PDB entry 4WR3 | X-ray diffraction, 1.90 A resolution | chains A and B

== Chain A (and B) ==
Name: Alanine racemase, biosynthetic
Organism: Escherichia coli
Notes: EC 5.1.1.1; chain B of this document is another copy of the same molecule, construct and numbering; everything in this record applies to it too
UniProt: P0A6B4 (ALR1_ECOLI); numbering as in UniProt (aligned over 1-359)
Chain sequence (359 residues; numbered 1 to 359; the number before each row is that of its first residue):
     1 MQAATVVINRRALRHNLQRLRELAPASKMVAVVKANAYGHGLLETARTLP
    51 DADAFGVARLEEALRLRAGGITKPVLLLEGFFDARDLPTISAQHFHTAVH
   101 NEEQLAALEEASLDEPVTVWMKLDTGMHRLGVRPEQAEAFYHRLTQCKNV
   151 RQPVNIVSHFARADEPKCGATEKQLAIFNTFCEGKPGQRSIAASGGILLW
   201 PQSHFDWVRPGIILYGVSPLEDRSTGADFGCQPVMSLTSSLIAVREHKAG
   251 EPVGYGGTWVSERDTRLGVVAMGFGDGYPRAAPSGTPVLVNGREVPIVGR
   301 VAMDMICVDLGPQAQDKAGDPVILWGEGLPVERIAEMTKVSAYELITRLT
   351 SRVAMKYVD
Construct notes: engineered mutation Phe274 (Tyr in P0A6B4)
UniProt features mapped onto this chain:
  - active site (Proton acceptor): Lys34, Tyr255
  - binding site (substrate): Arg129, Met303
  - modified residue: Lys34 (N6-(pyridoxal phosphate)lysine), Lys122 (N6-carboxylysine)
  - mutagenesis: Asp164 (D164A: Slightly reduces affinity for D-Ala and L-Ala; D164K: Reduces catalytic activity. Slightly reduces affinity for D-Ala and L-Ala), Glu165 (E165A: Slightly reduces affinity for D-Ala and L-Ala; E165K: Reduces catalytic activity. Slightly reduces affinity for D-Ala and L-Ala), Pro219 (P219A: No effect on catalytic activity. No effect on affinity for D-Ala and L-Ala), Glu221 (E221A/K/P: Slightly increases catalytic activity. Slightly increases affinity for D-Ala and L-Ala)
Glycans and other covalent adducts: pyridoxal phosphate (PLP) linked to Lys34
Residues lining bound ligands: pyridoxal phosphate (PLP): Val32, Tyr38, Leu78, Lys122, His159, Ala193, Ser194, Arg209, Pro210, Gly211, Ile212, Tyr343
Reported in the primary citation:
  - mutagenesis - Y274F (1.4-fold): decreased catalytic activity on alanine racemization
  - mutagenesis - Y274F: increased catalytic activity on cystathionine
  - binding site for pyridoxal phosphate: Lys34, Tyr343
  - mutagenesis - Y274F: increased growth (CBL activity)
  - binding site for pyridoxal phosphate: Arg209 (citing earlier work)

== How chain A and chain B interact ==
Residue-residue contacts (133; chain A residue first):
  Met1(A) - Phe82(B)
  Ala3(A) - Glu61(B)
  Ala4(A) - Arg59(B)
  Lys34(A) - Met303(B)
  Lys34(A) - Asp304(B)  salt bridge
  Ala35(A) - Gly275(B)
  Ala35(A) - Met303(B)  hydrophobic
  Ala35(A) - Arg352(B)
  Tyr38(A) - Met303(B)  hydrophobic
  Ala58(A) - Asp304(B)
  Ala58(A) - Arg352(B)
  Arg59(A) - Ala271(B)  hydrogen bond (side chain-backbone)
  Arg59(A) - Met272(B)
  Arg59(A) - Asp276(B)  salt bridge
  Arg59(A) - Asp304(B)  hydrogen bond (side chain-backbone)
  Arg59(A) - Arg352(B)
  Glu61(A) - Ala3(B)
  Glu62(A) - Arg352(B)  salt bridge
  Glu79(A) - Ile242(B)
  Glu79(A) - Asp304(B)
  Glu79(A) - Met305(B)
  Phe82(A) - Ile242(B)  hydrophobic
  His100(A) - Ile242(B)
  Asn101(A) - Ile242(B)
  Glu103(A) - Ala318(B)
  Asp124(A) - Arg245(B)  salt bridge
  Met127(A) - Val253(B)
  Met127(A) - Gly254(B)  hydrogen bond (backbone-backbone)
  Met127(A) - Tyr255(B)  hydrophobic
  His128(A) - Arg245(B)
  His128(A) - His247(B)
  His128(A) - Glu251(B)
  His128(A) - Pro252(B)
  His128(A) - Val253(B)
  His128(A) - Leu267(B)
  Arg129(A) - Arg245(B)
  Arg129(A) - Tyr255(B)
  Arg129(A) - Val269(B)
  Arg129(A) - Ala302(B)
  Arg129(A) - Met305(B)
  Arg129(A) - Cys307(B)
  Leu130(A) - Ala243(B)  hydrophobic
  Leu130(A) - Arg245(B)
  Leu130(A) - Met305(B)  hydrophobic
  Gly131(A) - Arg245(B)  hydrogen bond (backbone-side chain)
  Arg133(A) - Arg245(B)
  Arg133(A) - Glu246(B)
  Arg133(A) - Lys248(B)
  Arg133(A) - Glu251(B)  salt bridge
  His159(A) - Tyr255(B)  hydrogen bond
  Phe160(A) - Tyr255(B)
  Ala161(A) - Gly254(B)
  Ala161(A) - Tyr255(B)
  Ala161(A) - Gly256(B)  hydrogen bond (backbone-backbone)
  Arg162(A) - Gly256(B)
  Ile242(A) - Glu79(B)
  Ile242(A) - Phe82(B)  hydrophobic
  Ile242(A) - His100(B)
  Ile242(A) - Asn101(B)
  Ala243(A) - His100(B)
  Ala243(A) - Leu130(B)  hydrophobic
  Arg245(A) - Asp124(B)  salt bridge
  Arg245(A) - His128(B)
  Arg245(A) - Arg129(B)  hydrogen bond (side chain-backbone)
  Arg245(A) - Leu130(B)
  Arg245(A) - Gly131(B)  hydrogen bond (side chain-backbone)
  Arg245(A) - Arg133(B)
  Glu246(A) - Arg133(B)
  His247(A) - His128(B)
  Lys248(A) - Arg133(B)
  Glu251(A) - His128(B)  salt bridge
  Glu251(A) - Arg133(B)  salt bridge
  Pro252(A) - Met127(B)
  Pro252(A) - His128(B)
  Val253(A) - Met127(B)
  Val253(A) - His128(B)
  Gly254(A) - Met127(B)  hydrogen bond (backbone-backbone)
  Gly254(A) - Ala161(B)
  Tyr255(A) - Met127(B)
  Tyr255(A) - Arg129(B)
  Tyr255(A) - His159(B)  hydrogen bond
  Tyr255(A) - Phe160(B)
  Tyr255(A) - Ala161(B)
  Gly256(A) - Ala161(B)  hydrogen bond (backbone-backbone)
  Gly256(A) - Arg162(B)
  Gly256(A) - Glu165(B)
  Val269(A) - Arg129(B)
  Ala271(A) - Arg59(B)
  Met272(A) - Arg59(B)
  Phe274(A) - Tyr343(B)
  Phe274(A) - Glu344(B)
  Phe274(A) - Arg348(B)
  Gly275(A) - Ala35(B)
  Gly275(A) - Thr347(B)
  Asp276(A) - Arg59(B)  salt bridge
  Gly277(A) - Arg348(B)  hydrogen bond (backbone-side chain)
  Pro279(A) - Glu344(B)
  Pro279(A) - Arg348(B)
  Arg280(A) - Ser341(B)
  Arg280(A) - Glu344(B)  hydrogen bond (backbone-side chain)
  Ala302(A) - Arg129(B)
  Met303(A) - Ala35(B)  hydrophobic
  Met303(A) - Tyr38(B)  hydrophobic
  Met303(A) - Thr347(B)
  Asp304(A) - Lys34(B)
  Asp304(A) - Ala58(B)
  Asp304(A) - Arg59(B)  hydrogen bond (backbone-side chain)
  Asp304(A) - Glu79(B)
  Met305(A) - Glu79(B)
  Met305(A) - Arg129(B)
  Met305(A) - Leu130(B)  hydrophobic
  Cys307(A) - Arg129(B)
  Ser341(A) - Arg280(B)
  Tyr343(A) - Phe274(B)  hydrophobic
  Glu344(A) - Phe274(B)
  Glu344(A) - Pro279(B)
  Glu344(A) - Arg280(B)  hydrogen bond (side chain-backbone)
  Thr347(A) - Gly275(B)
  Thr347(A) - Met303(B)
  Thr347(A) - Thr350(B)
  Arg348(A) - Phe274(B)
  Arg348(A) - Gly277(B)  hydrogen bond (side chain-backbone)
  Arg348(A) - Pro279(B)
  Arg348(A) - Glu344(B)
  Arg348(A) - Arg348(B)  hydrogen bond (backbone-side chain)
  Leu349(A) - Thr350(B)
  Thr350(A) - Thr347(B)
  Thr350(A) - Arg348(B)
  Thr350(A) - Leu349(B)
  Arg352(A) - Ala35(B)
  Arg352(A) - Ala58(B)
  Arg352(A) - Arg59(B)
  Arg352(A) - Glu62(B)  salt bridge
Other interface residues (no listed pair), chain A (71 interface residues in all): Arg65, Gly126, Glu135, Glu165, Glu221, Gly257, Leu267, Gly273, Tyr278, Ala318, Ser351
Other interface residues (no listed pair), chain B (69 interface residues in all): Ala4, Asn36, Glu103, Gly126, Glu221, Gly257, Gly273, Tyr278, Lys317

== Overview ==
Chain A and chain B form an interface of 71 and 69 residues respectively, with 17 hydrogen bonds and 10 salt
bridges. Among the polar pairs are Lys34(A)-Asp304(B), Arg59(A)-Asp276(B) and Glu62(A)-Arg352(B). From the
paper: a binding site for pyridoxal phosphate at Lys34(A), Tyr343(A) and Arg209(A); Y274F of chain A reduces
catalytic activity on alanine racemization.
Chain A and chain B are both Alanine racemase, biosynthetic (Escherichia coli); the structure, Y274F alanine
racemase from E. coli, was determined by X-ray diffraction together with 4XBJ, 4ITG and 4ITX from the same
study.
